3V52 - chains L and P of the 3 polymer chains in the assembly; structure by X-ray diffraction, 1.70 A resolution.

== Chain L ==
Molecule: Anti-MHC-I monoclonal antibody, 64-3-7 L chain
Source organism: Mus musculus
Notes: antibody fragment or engineered binder
Chain sequence (218 residues; row label = number of the first residue in the row):
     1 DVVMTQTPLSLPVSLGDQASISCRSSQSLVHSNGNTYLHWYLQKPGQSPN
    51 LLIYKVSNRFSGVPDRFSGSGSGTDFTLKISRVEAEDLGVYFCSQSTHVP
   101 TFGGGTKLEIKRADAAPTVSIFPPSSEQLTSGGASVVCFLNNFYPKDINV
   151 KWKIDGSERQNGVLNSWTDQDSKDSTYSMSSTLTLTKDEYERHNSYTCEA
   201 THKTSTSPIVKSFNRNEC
Disulfides: C23-C93, C138-C198

== Chain P ==
Molecule: H-2 class I histocompatibility antigen, L-D alpha chain
Notes: fragment: H-2Ld peptide p46-53
UniProtKB: P01897 (HA1L_MOUSE); residues 46-53 here correspond to UniProt positions 70-77 (UniProt number = residue number + 24)
Chain sequence (8 residues; numbered 46 to 53; the number before each row is that of its first residue):
    46 EPQAPWME
From the paper describing this entry:
  - mutagenesis - Q48A: unchanged binding to Anti-MHC-I monoclonal antibody, 64-3-7 H chain

== How chain L and chain P interact ==
Pairs across the interface - 9 pairs, chain L then chain P:
  H31(L) - P50(P)  hydrogen bond (side chain-backbone)
  H31(L) - E53(P)
  Y37(L) - P50(P)
  S96(L) - P50(P)
  S96(L) - W51(P)
  T97(L) - W51(P)
  H98(L) - W51(P)
  V99(L) - W51(P)
  P100(L) - W51(P)  hydrophobic
Other interface residues (no listed pair), chain L (8 interface residues in all): N33
Other interface residues (no listed pair), chain P (4 interface residues in all): P47
Interface features reported in the paper:
  - hot spots on chain P (mutagenesis) - P50A: decreased binding to Anti-MHC-I monoclonal antibody, 64-3-7 H chain
  - hot spots on chain P (mutagenesis) - P50R: abolished binding to Anti-MHC-I monoclonal antibody, 64-3-7 H chain

== Overview ==
Chain L and chain P form an interface of 8 and 4 residues respectively, with 1 hydrogen bond. The
hydrogen-bonded pair is H31(L)-P50(P). The paper reports that P50A of chain P reduces binding to Anti-MHC-I
monoclonal antibody, 64-3-7 H chain; P50R of chain P abolishes binding to Anti-MHC-I monoclonal antibody,
64-3-7 H chain.
Here chain L is Anti-MHC-I monoclonal antibody, 64-3-7 L chain (Mus musculus) and chain P is H-2 class I
histocompatibility antigen, L-D alpha chain. Entry 3V52 (Structure of a monoclonal antibody complexed with its
MHC-I antigen) was determined by X-ray diffraction (same publication as 3UO1, 3UYR and 3V4U).
